Entry 3ZXC (X-ray diffraction, 1.40 A resolution); this record covers chains A and B.

# Chain A (and B)
Molecule: Single insulin-like growth factor-binding domain protein-1
From: Cupiennius salei
Notes: fragment: insulin-like growth factor binding domain residues 20-97; chain B of this document is another copy of the same molecule, construct and numbering; everything in this record applies to it too
Reference sequence: G4V4F9 (G4V4F9_CUPSA); residues 1-78 here correspond to UniProt positions 20-97 (UniProt number = residue number + 19)
Chain sequence (77 residues; row label = number of the first residue in the row; note: 1 number in that range is skipped by the numbering (no residue carries it; nothing is unmodelled there)):
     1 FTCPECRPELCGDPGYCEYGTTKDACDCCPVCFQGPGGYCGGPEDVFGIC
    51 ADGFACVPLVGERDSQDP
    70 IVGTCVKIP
Not modelled in the structure: 61-66 (chain B: 65-67)
Disulfide bonds: C3-C26, C6-C28, C11-C29, C17-C32, C40-C56, C50-C74
Curated features (UniProtKB/Swiss-Prot):
  - glycosylation: T2 (O-linked (GalNAc...) threonine)

# Chain A / chain B interface
Pairs across the interface - 34 pairs, chain A then chain B:
  F1(A) - P43(B)
  F1(A) - F47(B)  hydrophobic
  F1(A) - V71(B)  hydrophobic
  P4(A) - L59(B)  hydrophobic
  E5(A) - Y39(B)
  C6(A) - Y39(B)
  R7(A) - Y39(B)  hydrogen bond (backbone-side chain)
  L10(A) - G37(B)
  L10(A) - G38(B)
  L10(A) - Y39(B)  hydrogen bond (backbone-backbone)
  G12(A) - Q34(B)
  C26(A) - F47(B)  hydrophobic
  C29(A) - Y39(B)  hydrophobic
  Q34(A) - G12(B)
  G37(A) - L10(B)
  G38(A) - L10(B)
  Y39(A) - E5(B)  hydrogen bond (side chain-backbone)
  Y39(A) - C6(B)
  Y39(A) - R7(B)  hydrogen bond (side chain-backbone)
  Y39(A) - L10(B)  hydrogen bond (backbone-backbone)
  Y39(A) - C29(B)  hydrophobic
  P43(A) - F1(B)
  P43(A) - P43(B)  hydrophobic
  P43(A) - E44(B)
  E44(A) - P43(B)
  E44(A) - V46(B)
  V46(A) - E44(B)
  V46(A) - V46(B)  hydrophobic
  F47(A) - F1(B)  hydrophobic
  F47(A) - C26(B)  hydrophobic
  L59(A) - P4(B)  hydrophobic
  P68(A) - F1(B)
  V71(A) - F1(B)  hydrophobic
  T73(A) - L10(B)
Interface residues without a listed pair, chain A (26 interface residues in all): C11, D24, C28, G42, D67
Interface residues without a listed pair, chain B (25 interface residues in all): C11, D24, C28, G42, P68, T73

# Summary
The interface between chain A and chain B involves 26 residues on one side and 25 on the other, with 5
hydrogen bonds. Among the polar pairs are R7(A)-Y39(B), Y39(A)-E5(B) and L10(A)-Y39(B).
Chain A and chain B are both Single insulin-like growth factor-binding domain protein-1 (Cupiennius salei);
the structure, E69 deletion mutant single insulin-like growth factor binding domain protein (SIBD-1) from
Cupiennius salei, was determined by X-ray diffraction, deposited together with 3ZXB.
